Entry 2NUP (X-ray diffraction, 2.80 A resolution); this record covers chains A and B of the 3 polymer chains in the assembly.

== Chain A ==
Name: Protein transport protein Sec23A
Source organism: Homo sapiens
UniProt: Q15436 (SC23A_HUMAN); residue numbers follow UniProt; this construct covers 1-765
Amino-acid sequence (769 residues; each row starts with the number of its first residue; numbers below 1 keep their minus sign (Gly-3 is residue -3)):
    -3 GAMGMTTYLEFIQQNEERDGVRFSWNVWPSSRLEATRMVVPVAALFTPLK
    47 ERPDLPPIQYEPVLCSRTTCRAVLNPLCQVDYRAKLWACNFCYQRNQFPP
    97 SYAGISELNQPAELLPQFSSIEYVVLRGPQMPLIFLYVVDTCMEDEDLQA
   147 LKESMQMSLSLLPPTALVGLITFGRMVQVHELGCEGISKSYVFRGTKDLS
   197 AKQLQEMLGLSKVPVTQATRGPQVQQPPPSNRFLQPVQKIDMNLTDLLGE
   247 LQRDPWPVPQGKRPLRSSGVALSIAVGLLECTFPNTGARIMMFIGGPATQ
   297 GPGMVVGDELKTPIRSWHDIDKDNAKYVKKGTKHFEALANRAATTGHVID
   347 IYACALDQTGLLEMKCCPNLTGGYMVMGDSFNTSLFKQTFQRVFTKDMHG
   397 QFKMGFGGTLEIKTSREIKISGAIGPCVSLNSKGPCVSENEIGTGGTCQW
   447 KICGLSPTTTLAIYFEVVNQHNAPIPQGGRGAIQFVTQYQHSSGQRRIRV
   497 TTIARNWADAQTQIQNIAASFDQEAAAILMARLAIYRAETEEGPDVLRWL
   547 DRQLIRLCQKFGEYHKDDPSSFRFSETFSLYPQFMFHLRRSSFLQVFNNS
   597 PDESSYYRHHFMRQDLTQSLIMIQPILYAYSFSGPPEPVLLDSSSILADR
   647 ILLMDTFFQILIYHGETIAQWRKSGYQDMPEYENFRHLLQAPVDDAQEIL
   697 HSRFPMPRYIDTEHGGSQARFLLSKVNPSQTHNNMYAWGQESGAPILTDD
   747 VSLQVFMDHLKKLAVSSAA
Unresolved in the structure: -3 to 2, 206-222, 465-473, 538-540, 667-678, 724-745, 765
Differences from the reference sequence: cloning artifact (-3 to 0)
Ion coordination: Zn2+: Cys61, Cys66, Cys85, Cys88

== Chain B ==
Name: Protein transport protein Sec24A
Source organism: Homo sapiens
Notes: fragment: Sec24a fragment lacking n-terminal residues 1-340
UniProt: O95486 (SC24A_HUMAN); residues 341-1093 here correspond to UniProt positions 326-1078 (UniProt number = residue number - 15)
Amino-acid sequence (753 residues; numbered 341 to 1093; the number before each row is that of its first residue):
   341 LSLQPEGLRVVNLLQERNMLPSTPLKPPVPNLHEDIQKLNCNPELFRCTL
   391 TSIPQTQALLNKAKLPLGLLLHPFKDLVQLPVVTSSTIVRCRSCRTYINP
   441 FVSFLDQRRWKCNLCYRVNDVPEEFLYNPLTRVYGEPHRRPEVQNATIEF
   491 MAPSEYMLRPPQPPVYLFVFDVSHNAVETGYLNSVCQSLLDNLDLLPGNT
   541 RTKIGFITFDSTIHFYGLQESLSQPQMLIVSDIEDVFIPMPENLLVNLNE
   591 SKELVQDLLKTLPQMFTKTLETQSALGPALQAAFKLMSPTGGRMSVFQTQ
   641 LPTLGVGALKPREEPNHRSSAKDIHMTPSTDFYKKLALDCSGQQVAVDLF
   691 LLSGQYSDLASLGCISRYSAGSVYYYPSYHHQHNPVQVQKLQKELQRYLT
   741 RKIGFEAVMRIRCTKGLSIHTFHGNFFVRSTDLLSLPNVNPDAGYAVQMS
   791 VEESLTDTQLVSFQSALLYTSSKGERRIRVHTLCLPVVSTLNDVFLGADV
   841 QAISGLLANMAVDRSMTASLSDARDALVNAVIDSLSAYRSSVLSNQQPGL
   891 MVPFSLRLFPLFVLALLKQKSFQTGTNARLDERIFAMCQVKNQPLVYLML
   941 TTHPSLYRVDNLSDEGALNISDRTIPQPPILQLSVEKLSRDGAFLMDAGS
   991 VLMLWVGKNCTQNFLSQVLGVQNYASIPQPMTDLPELDTPESARIIAFIS
  1041 WLREQRPFFPILYVIRDESPMKANFLQNMIEDRTESALSYYEFLLHIQQQ
  1091 VNK
Unresolved in the structure: 341-345, 467-475, 663-665, 883-887
Ion coordination: Zn2+: Cys431, Cys434, Cys452, Cys455

== Chain A / chain B interface ==
Pairs across the interface (35):
  Gly182(A) with Gln564(B), hydrogen bond (backbone-side chain)
  Ile183(A) with Gln564(B); Pro565(B); Gln566(B); Met567(B), hydrophobic; Met605(B), hydrophobic
  Ser184(A) with Gln564(B), hydrogen bond; Pro565(B), hydrogen bond (side chain-backbone); Gln566(B); Met567(B)
  Lys185(A) with Met567(B); Ile569(B)
  Ser186(A) with Met567(B), hydrogen bond (backbone-backbone); Leu568(B); Ile569(B), hydrogen bond (backbone-backbone)
  Tyr187(A) with Ile569(B), hydrophobic
  Val188(A) with Leu568(B), hydrophobic; Ile569(B), hydrogen bond (backbone-backbone); Phe577(B); Pro579(B), hydrophobic
  Phe189(A) with Ser571(B)
  Arg190(A) with Asp575(B), salt bridge; Val576(B); Phe577(B)
  Lys193(A) with Asp572(B), salt bridge; Asp575(B), salt bridge
  Met203(A) with Ser571(B)
  Glu246(A) with Leu562(B); Ser563(B), hydrogen bond
  Gln248(A) with Gln559(B), hydrogen bond; Ser561(B); Leu562(B)
  Trp252(A) with Pro579(B); Met580(B), hydrophobic; Pro581(B), hydrophobic
Interface residues without a listed pair, chain A (18 interface residues in all): Met172, Gln174, Glu181, Pro251
Interface residues without a listed pair, chain B (25 interface residues in all): Tyr556, Val570, Ile578, Leu598, Thr601, Gln604

== Overview ==
18 residues of chain A and 25 residues of chain B are in contact, with 8 hydrogen bonds and 3 salt bridges.
Among the polar pairs are Arg190(A)-Asp575(B), Lys193(A)-Asp572(B) and Lys193(A)-Asp575(B). Cys61(A),
Cys66(A), Cys85(A) and Cys88(A) form the Zn2+ site.
Chain A is Protein transport protein Sec23A and chain B is Protein transport protein Sec24A, both from Homo
sapiens; the structure, Crystal Structure of the human Sec23a/24a heterodimer, complexed with the SNARE
protein Sec22b, was determined by X-ray diffraction (same publication as 2NUT).
